PDB entry 4K0K | X-ray diffraction, 3.40 A resolution | chains A and T of the 23 polymer chains in the assembly

Chain A:
Molecule: 16S ribosomal RNA
Source organism: Thermus thermophilus
Sequence (1517 nucleotides; each row starts with the number of its first residue):
     6 UGGAGAGUUUGAUCCUGGCUCAGGGUGAACGCUGGCGGCGUGCCUAAGAC
    56 AUGCAAGUCGUGCGGGCCGCGGGAUUUUACUCCGUGGUCAGCGGCGGACG
   106 GGUGAGUAACGCGUGGGUGACCUACCCGGAAGAGGGGGACAACCCGGGGA
   156 AACUCGGGCUAAUCCCCCAUGUGGACCCGCCCCUUGGGGUGUGUCCAAAG
   206 GGCUUUGCCCGCUUCCGGAUGGGCCCGCGUCCCAUCAGCUAGUUGGUGGG
   256 GUAAUGGCCCACCAAGGCGACGACGGGUAGCCGGUCUGAGAGGAUGGCCG
   306 GCCACAGGGGCACUGAGACACGGGCCCCACUCCUACGGGAGGCAGCAGUU
   356 AGGAAUCUUCCGCAAUGGGCGCAAGCCUGACGGAGCGACGCCGCUUGGAG
   406 GAAGAAGCCCUUCGGGGUGUAAACUCCUGAACCCGGGACGAAACCCCCGA
   456 CGAGGGGACUGACGGUACCGGGGUAAUAGCGCCGGCCAACUCCGUGCCAG
   506 CAGCCGCGGUAAUACGGAGGGCGCGAGCGUUACCCGGAUUCACUGGGCGU
   556 AAAGGGCGUGUAGGCGGCCUGGGGCGUCCCAUGUGAAAGACCACGGCUCA
   606 ACCGUGGGGGAGCGUGGGAUACGCUCAGGCUAGACGGUGGGAGAGGGUGG
   656 UGGAAUUCCCGGAGUAGCGGUGAAAUGCGCAGAUACCGGGAGGAACGCCG
   706 AUGGCGAAGGCAGCCACCUGGUCCACCCGUGACGCUGAGGCGCGAAAGCG
   756 UGGGGAGCAAACCGGAUUAGAUACCCGGGUAGUCCACGCCCUAAACGAUG
   806 CGCGCUAGGUCUCUGGGUCUCCUGGGGGCCGAAGCUAACGCGUUAAGCGC
   856 GCCGCCUGGGGAGUACGGCCGCAAGGCUGAAACUCAAAGGAAUUGACGGG
   906 GGCCCGCACAAGCGGUGGAGCAUGUGGUUUAAUUCGAAGCAACGCGAAGA
   956 ACCUUACCAGGCCUUGACAUGCUAGGGAACCCGGGUGAAAGCCUGGGGUG
  1006 CCCCGCGAGGGGAGCCCUAGCACAGGUGCUGCAUGGCCGUCGUCAGCUCG
  1056 UGCCGUGAGGUGUUGGGUUAAGUCCCGCAACGAGCGCAACCCCCGCCGUU
  1106 AGUUGCCAGCGGUUCGGCCGGGCACUCUAACGGGACUGCCCGCGAAAGCG
  1156 GGAGGAAGGAGGGGACGACGUCUGGUCAGCAUGGCCCUUACGGCCUGGGC
  1206 GACACACGUGCUACAAUGCCCACUACAAAGCGAUGCCACCCGGCAACGGG
  1256 GAGCUAAUCGCAAAAAGGUGGGCCCAGUUCGGAUUGGGGUCUGCAACCCG
  1306 ACCCCAUGAAGCCGGAAUCGCUAGUAAUCGCGGAUCAGCCAUGCCGCGGU
  1356 GAAUACGUUCCCGGGCCUUGUACACACCGCCCGUCACGCCAUGGGAGCGG
  1406 GCUCUACCCGAAGUCGCCGGGAGCCUACGGGCAGGCGCCGAGGGUAGGGC
  1456 CCGUGACUGGGGCGAAGUCGUAACAAGGUAGCUGUACCGGAAGGUGCGGC
  1506 UGGAUCACCUCCUUUCU
Unresolved in the structure: 1512-1517
Differences from the reference sequence: conflict A79 (G131378 in 55771382)

Chain T:
Molecule: 30S ribosomal protein S20
Source organism: Thermus thermophilus
Reference sequence: P80380 (RS20_THET8); residue numbers follow UniProt; this construct covers 8-106
Sequence (99 residues; row label = number of the first residue in the row):
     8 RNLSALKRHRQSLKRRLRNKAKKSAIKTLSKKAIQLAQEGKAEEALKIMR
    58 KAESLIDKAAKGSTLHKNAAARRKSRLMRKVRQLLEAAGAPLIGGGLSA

Interface between chain A and chain T:
Residue-residue contacts (94; chain A residue first):
  G62(A) - Leu10(T)  phosphate contact
  G96(A) - Arg17(T)  salt bridge to the phosphate
  C97(A) - Lys14(T)  salt bridge to the phosphate
  C97(A) - Arg17(T)  salt bridge to the phosphate
  G98(A) - Lys14(T)  hydrogen bond to the base
  G98(A) - Gln18(T)  phosphate contact
  G99(A) - Gln18(T)  hydrogen bond to the phosphate
  G99(A) - Arg22(T)  salt bridge to the phosphate
  C100(A) - Arg15(T)  base contact
  G101(A) - Arg15(T)  hydrogen bond to the base
  G102(A) - Arg15(T)  base contact
  C127(A) - Lys74(T)  phosphate contact
  C127(A) - Asn75(T)  phosphate contact
  U128(A) - Lys74(T)  salt bridge to the phosphate
  C169(A) - Arg25(T)  sugar contact
  C170(A) - Arg25(T)  sugar contact
  C170(A) - Lys29(T)  phosphate contact
  C171(A) - Lys29(T)  salt bridge to the phosphate
  C172(A) - Lys65(T)  salt bridge to the phosphate
  C173(A) - Lys65(T)  salt bridge to the phosphate
  A180(A) - Glu60(T)  base contact
  A180(A) - Ala78(T)  sugar contact
  A180(A) - Lys81(T)  hydrogen bond to the base
  C181(A) - Ala78(T)  sugar contact
  C181(A) - Lys81(T)  hydrogen bond to the sugar
  C181(A) - Ser82(T)  hydrogen bond to the phosphate
  C181(A) - Met85(T)  hydrogen bond to the sugar
  C182(A) - Ser82(T)  hydrogen bond to the phosphate
  C182(A) - Met85(T)  sugar contact
  C182(A) - Arg89(T)  hydrogen bond to the sugar
  C182(A) - Leu104(T)  base contact
  C182(A) - Ser105(T)  hydrogen bond to the base
  C183(A) - Arg89(T)  hydrogen bond to the sugar
  C183(A) - Ser105(T)  base contact
  C183(A) - Ala106(T)  sugar contact
  U197(A) - Ser105(T)  hydrogen bond to the base
  U197(A) - Ala106(T)  hydrogen bond to the base
  G198(A) - Met85(T)  base contact
  G198(A) - Gly101(T)  hydrogen bond to the sugar
  G198(A) - Gly102(T)  hydrogen bond to the sugar
  G198(A) - Gly103(T)  hydrogen bond to the base
  G198(A) - Leu104(T)  hydrogen bond to the sugar
  G198(A) - Ser105(T)  base contact
  U199(A) - Arg57(T)  sugar contact
  U199(A) - Glu60(T)  hydrogen bond to the sugar
  U199(A) - Gly102(T)  sugar contact
  U199(A) - Gly103(T)  sugar contact
  C200(A) - Arg57(T)  sugar contact
  C200(A) - Glu60(T)  sugar contact
  C200(A) - Ser61(T)  hydrogen bond to the phosphate
  C200(A) - Asp64(T)  hydrogen bond to the sugar
  C201(A) - Ser61(T)  hydrogen bond to the phosphate
  C201(A) - Asp64(T)  sugar contact
  C201(A) - Lys65(T)  salt bridge to the phosphate
  C201(A) - Lys68(T)  phosphate contact
  A202(A) - Lys65(T)  phosphate contact
  A202(A) - Lys68(T)  salt bridge to the phosphate
  A203(A) - Lys68(T)  salt bridge to the phosphate
  G255(A) - Arg83(T)  salt bridge to the phosphate
  G256(A) - Arg83(T)  salt bridge to the phosphate
  U257(A) - Arg79(T)  salt bridge to the phosphate
  U257(A) - Arg80(T)  salt bridge to the phosphate
  A258(A) - Lys74(T)  sugar contact
  A258(A) - Asn75(T)  phosphate contact
  A258(A) - Ala76(T)  phosphate contact
  A258(A) - Arg79(T)  salt bridge to the phosphate
  A259(A) - Asn75(T)  phosphate contact
  A259(A) - Arg79(T)  salt bridge to the phosphate
  C318(A) - Arg23(T)  sugar contact
  U319(A) - Ser19(T)  sugar contact
  U319(A) - Arg22(T)  phosphate contact
  U319(A) - Arg23(T)  phosphate contact
  U319(A) - Asn26(T)  hydrogen bond to the phosphate
  G320(A) - Arg22(T)  salt bridge to the phosphate
  G320(A) - Asn26(T)  hydrogen bond to the phosphate
  G320(A) - Ser70(T)  phosphate contact
  A321(A) - Ser70(T)  hydrogen bond to the phosphate
  G328(A) - Leu10(T)  phosphate contact
  G329(A) - His16(T)  sugar contact
  A345(A) - Arg8(T)  sugar contact
  C1422(A) - Lys38(T)  salt bridge to the phosphate
  G1434(A) - Leu36(T)  sugar contact
  G1434(A) - Lys39(T)  hydrogen bond to the phosphate
  G1435(A) - Ala32(T)  sugar contact
  G1435(A) - Thr35(T)  hydrogen bond to the phosphate
  G1435(A) - Lys39(T)  salt bridge to the phosphate
  G1436(A) - Ala28(T)  phosphate contact
  G1436(A) - Ser31(T)  phosphate contact
  G1436(A) - Ala32(T)  sugar contact
  G1436(A) - Thr35(T)  hydrogen bond to the phosphate
  C1437(A) - Lys27(T)  salt bridge to the phosphate
  C1437(A) - Ala28(T)  phosphate contact
  C1437(A) - Ser31(T)  hydrogen bond to the phosphate
  A1438(A) - Lys27(T)  salt bridge to the phosphate
Also at the interface, not in a pair above, chain A (50 interface residues in all): A61, G179, U219, G254, U1419, G1421
Also at the interface, not in a pair above, chain T (51 interface residues in all): Ser11, Ala12, Lys21, Leu24, Lys34, Arg86

Summary:
The interface between chain A and chain T involves 50 residues on one side and 51 on the other, with 28
hydrogen bonds and 22 salt bridges. Polar contacts include G98(A)-Lys14(T), G101(A)-Arg15(T) and
A180(A)-Lys81(T).
Here chain A is 16S ribosomal RNA and chain T is 30S ribosomal protein S20, both from Thermus thermophilus.
Entry 4K0K (Crystal structure of the Thermus thermophilus 30S ribosomal subunit complexed with a serine-ASL
and mRNA containing ...) was determined by X-ray diffraction, deposited together with 4JV5 and 4JYA.
